1U3H - chains C and P of the 5 polymer chains in the assembly; structure by X-ray diffraction, 2.42 A resolution.

== Chain C ==
Protein: H-2 class II histocompatibility antigen, A-U alpha chain
Organism: Mus musculus
Notes: fragment: extracellular alpha-1, extracellular alpha-2
Reference sequence: P14438 (HA2U_MOUSE); the construct lacks a stretch of the UniProt sequence, so the offset changes along the chain: 4-9 = UniProt 1-6; 10-181 = UniProt 8-179
Sequence (182 residues; numbered 1 to 181 plus 1 insertion-coded residue; the number before each row is that of its first residue):
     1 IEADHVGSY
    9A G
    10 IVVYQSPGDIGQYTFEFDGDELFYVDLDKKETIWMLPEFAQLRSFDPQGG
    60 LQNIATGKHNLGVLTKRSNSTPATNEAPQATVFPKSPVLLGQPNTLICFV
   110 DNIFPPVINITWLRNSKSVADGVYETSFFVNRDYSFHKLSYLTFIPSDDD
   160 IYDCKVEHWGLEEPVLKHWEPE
Construct notes: cloning artifact (1-3)
UniProt features mapped onto this chain:
  - region: Glu179 to Glu181 (Connecting peptide)
  - glycosylation: Asn118 (N-linked (GlcNAc...) asparagine)
Disulfides: Cys107-Cys163

== Chain P ==
Protein: Myelin basic protein (MBP)-peptide
Notes: engineered mutation(s): K4Y
Sequence (12 residues; row label = number of the first residue in the row; numbers below 1 keep their minus sign (Ser-3 is residue -3)):
    -3 SRGGASQYRPSQ

== Interface between chain C and chain P ==
Contacting residue pairs (26; chain C residue first):
  Tyr9(C) - Gly0(P)
  Tyr9(C) - Ala1(P)
  Tyr9(C) - Ser2(P)  hydrogen bond (backbone-backbone)
  Val11(C) - Tyr4(P)  hydrophobic
  Tyr22(C) - Ala1(P)
  Phe24(C) - Gly0(P)
  Phe24(C) - Ala1(P)  hydrophobic
  Leu51(C) - Ser-3(P)
  Arg52(C) - Ser-3(P)
  Ser53(C) - Ser-3(P)  hydrogen bond (backbone-backbone)
  Ser53(C) - Arg-2(P)
  Ser53(C) - Gly-1(P)  hydrogen bond (backbone-backbone)
  Phe54(C) - Gly-1(P)
  Phe54(C) - Ala1(P)  hydrophobic
  Asn62(C) - Gln3(P)  hydrogen bond
  Asn62(C) - Tyr4(P)  hydrogen bond (side chain-backbone)
  Thr65(C) - Tyr4(P)
  Thr65(C) - Pro6(P)
  Gly66(C) - Tyr4(P)
  His68(C) - Pro6(P)
  His68(C) - Ser7(P)
  Asn69(C) - Tyr4(P)
  Asn69(C) - Arg5(P)  hydrogen bond (side chain-backbone)
  Asn69(C) - Pro6(P)
  Asn69(C) - Ser7(P)  hydrogen bond (side chain-backbone)
  Val72(C) - Ser7(P)
Other interface residues (no listed pair), chain C (17 interface residues in all): Gly9A, Leu73, Arg76
Other interface residues (no listed pair), chain P (12 interface residues in all): Gln8

== In short ==
17 residues of chain C face 12 of chain P across their interface, with 7 hydrogen bonds. Among the polar pairs
are Asn62(C)-Gln3(P), Asn62(C)-Tyr4(P) and Asn69(C)-Arg5(P).
Here chain C is H-2 class II histocompatibility antigen, A-U alpha chain (Mus musculus) and chain P is Myelin
basic protein (MBP)-peptide. Entry 1U3H (Crystal structure of mouse TCR 172.10 complexed with MHC class II
I-Au molecule at 2.4 A) was determined by X-ray diffraction.
